PDB entry 8YIN | electron microscopy, 2.74 A resolution | chains D and H of the 20 polymer chains in the assembly

== Chain D ==
Name: Cytochrome c1, heme protein, mitochondrial
From: Saccharomyces cerevisiae
Notes: EC 7.1.1.8
Reference sequence: A0A5B9RH60 (A0A5B9RH60_YEASX); residue numbers follow UniProt; this construct covers 62-309
Chain sequence (248 residues; numbered 62 to 309; the number before each row is that of its first residue):
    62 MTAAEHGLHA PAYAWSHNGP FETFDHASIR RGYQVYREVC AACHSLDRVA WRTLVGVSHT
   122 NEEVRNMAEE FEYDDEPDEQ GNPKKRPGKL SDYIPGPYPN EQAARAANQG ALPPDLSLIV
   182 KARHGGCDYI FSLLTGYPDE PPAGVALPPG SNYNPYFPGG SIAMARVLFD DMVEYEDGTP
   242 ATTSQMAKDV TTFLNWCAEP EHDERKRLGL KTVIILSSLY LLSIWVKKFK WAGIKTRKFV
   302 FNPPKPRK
Ion coordination: heme Fe near His105 (its only coordinating residue here)
Small-molecule neighbours:
  - phosphatidic acid (6PH; (1R)-2-(phosphonooxy)-1-[(tridecanoyloxy)methyl]ethyl pentadecanoate): Leu269, Lys272, Thr273, Ile276, Leu277
  - cardiolipin (CN3; (2R,5S,11R,14R)-5,8,11-trihydroxy-2-(nonanoyloxy)-5,11-dioxido-16-oxo-14-[(propanoyloxy)methyl]-4,6,10,12,15-pentaoxa-5,11-diphosphanonadec-1-yl undecanoate): Tyr281, Ile285, Lys288, Lys289
  - heme (HEM): Val96, Val100, Cys101, Cys104, His105, Ala172, Leu173, Pro174, Pro175, Leu177, Ile180, Arg184, Tyr190, Ile191, Leu194, Leu195, Phe218, Ile223, Ala224, Met225, Val228, Leu229, Val251, Leu255

== Chain H ==
Name: Cytochrome b-c1 complex subunit 8
From: Saccharomyces cerevisiae
Reference sequence: A0A6A5PU80 (A0A6A5PU80_YEASX); numbering as in UniProt (aligned over 2-94)
Chain sequence (93 residues; row label = number of the first residue in the row):
     2 GPPSGKTYMG WWGHMGGPKQ KGITSYAVSP YAQKPLQGIF HNAVFNSFRR FKSQFLYVLI
    62 PAGIYWYWWK NGNEYNEFLY SKAGREELER VNV
Small-molecule neighbours: 3-sn-phosphatidylethanolamine (8PE; (2R)-3-{[(S)-(2-aminoethoxy)(hydroxy)phosphoryl]oxy}-2-(tetradecanoyloxy)propyl octadecanoate): Arg51, Ser54, Gln55

== How chain D and chain H interact ==
Residue-residue contacts (27):
  Met62(D) - Tyr81(H)
  Thr63(D) - Tyr81(H)
  Lys289(D) - Gly39(H)  hydrogen bond (side chain-backbone)
  Lys289(D) - Ile40(H)
  Phe290(D) - Pro31(H)
  Ala293(D) - Pro31(H)  hydrophobic
  Ala293(D) - Gln34(H)  hydrogen bond (backbone-side chain)
  Thr297(D) - Gln34(H)
  Arg298(D) - Ser26(H)
  Arg298(D) - Tyr27(H)
  Lys299(D) - Thr25(H)
  Lys299(D) - Ser26(H)  hydrogen bond (backbone-side chain)
  Lys299(D) - Tyr27(H)  hydrogen bond (backbone-backbone)
  Phe300(D) - Ile24(H)  hydrophobic
  Phe300(D) - Thr25(H)
  Phe300(D) - Ser26(H)
  Val301(D) - Gly23(H)
  Val301(D) - Ile24(H)
  Val301(D) - Thr25(H)  hydrogen bond (backbone-backbone)
  Val301(D) - Tyr27(H)  hydrophobic
  Phe302(D) - Lys22(H)
  Phe302(D) - Gly23(H)
  Phe302(D) - Ile24(H)  hydrophobic
  Asn303(D) - Gly23(H)  hydrogen bond (backbone-backbone)
  Asn303(D) - Thr25(H)
  Pro305(D) - Lys22(H)
  Lys309(D) - Lys22(H)
Other interface residues (no listed pair), chain D (16 interface residues in all): Ala64, Gly294
Other interface residues (no listed pair), chain H (14 interface residues in all): Ala28, Val29, Tyr32

== Overview ==
Chain D and chain H form an interface of 16 and 14 residues respectively; the contacts include 6 hydrogen
bonds. Polar pairs include Lys289(D)-Gly39(H), Ala293(D)-Gln34(H) and Lys299(D)-Ser26(H). Ligands of chain D:
cardiolipin, heme and phosphatidic acid. Chain H binds 3-sn-phosphatidylethanolamine.
Here chain D is Cytochrome c1, heme protein, mitochondrial and chain H is Cytochrome b-c1 complex subunit 8,
both from Saccharomyces cerevisiae. Entry 8YIN (Cryo-EM structure of Saccharomyces cerevisiae bc1 complex in
YF23694-bound state) was determined by electron microscopy together with 8YHQ and 8ZMT from the same study.
